Entry 5LKI (electron microscopy, 3.46 A resolution); this record covers chains A and B of the 5 polymer chains in the assembly.

Chain A (and B):
Molecule: TcdA1
From: Photorhabdus luminescens
Notes: chain B of this document is another copy of the same molecule, construct and numbering; everything in this record applies to it too
UniProtKB: Q9RN43 (Q9RN43_PHOLU); residues 1-2516 here = UniProt positions 1-2516
Amino-acid sequence (2516 residues; row label = number of the first residue in the row):
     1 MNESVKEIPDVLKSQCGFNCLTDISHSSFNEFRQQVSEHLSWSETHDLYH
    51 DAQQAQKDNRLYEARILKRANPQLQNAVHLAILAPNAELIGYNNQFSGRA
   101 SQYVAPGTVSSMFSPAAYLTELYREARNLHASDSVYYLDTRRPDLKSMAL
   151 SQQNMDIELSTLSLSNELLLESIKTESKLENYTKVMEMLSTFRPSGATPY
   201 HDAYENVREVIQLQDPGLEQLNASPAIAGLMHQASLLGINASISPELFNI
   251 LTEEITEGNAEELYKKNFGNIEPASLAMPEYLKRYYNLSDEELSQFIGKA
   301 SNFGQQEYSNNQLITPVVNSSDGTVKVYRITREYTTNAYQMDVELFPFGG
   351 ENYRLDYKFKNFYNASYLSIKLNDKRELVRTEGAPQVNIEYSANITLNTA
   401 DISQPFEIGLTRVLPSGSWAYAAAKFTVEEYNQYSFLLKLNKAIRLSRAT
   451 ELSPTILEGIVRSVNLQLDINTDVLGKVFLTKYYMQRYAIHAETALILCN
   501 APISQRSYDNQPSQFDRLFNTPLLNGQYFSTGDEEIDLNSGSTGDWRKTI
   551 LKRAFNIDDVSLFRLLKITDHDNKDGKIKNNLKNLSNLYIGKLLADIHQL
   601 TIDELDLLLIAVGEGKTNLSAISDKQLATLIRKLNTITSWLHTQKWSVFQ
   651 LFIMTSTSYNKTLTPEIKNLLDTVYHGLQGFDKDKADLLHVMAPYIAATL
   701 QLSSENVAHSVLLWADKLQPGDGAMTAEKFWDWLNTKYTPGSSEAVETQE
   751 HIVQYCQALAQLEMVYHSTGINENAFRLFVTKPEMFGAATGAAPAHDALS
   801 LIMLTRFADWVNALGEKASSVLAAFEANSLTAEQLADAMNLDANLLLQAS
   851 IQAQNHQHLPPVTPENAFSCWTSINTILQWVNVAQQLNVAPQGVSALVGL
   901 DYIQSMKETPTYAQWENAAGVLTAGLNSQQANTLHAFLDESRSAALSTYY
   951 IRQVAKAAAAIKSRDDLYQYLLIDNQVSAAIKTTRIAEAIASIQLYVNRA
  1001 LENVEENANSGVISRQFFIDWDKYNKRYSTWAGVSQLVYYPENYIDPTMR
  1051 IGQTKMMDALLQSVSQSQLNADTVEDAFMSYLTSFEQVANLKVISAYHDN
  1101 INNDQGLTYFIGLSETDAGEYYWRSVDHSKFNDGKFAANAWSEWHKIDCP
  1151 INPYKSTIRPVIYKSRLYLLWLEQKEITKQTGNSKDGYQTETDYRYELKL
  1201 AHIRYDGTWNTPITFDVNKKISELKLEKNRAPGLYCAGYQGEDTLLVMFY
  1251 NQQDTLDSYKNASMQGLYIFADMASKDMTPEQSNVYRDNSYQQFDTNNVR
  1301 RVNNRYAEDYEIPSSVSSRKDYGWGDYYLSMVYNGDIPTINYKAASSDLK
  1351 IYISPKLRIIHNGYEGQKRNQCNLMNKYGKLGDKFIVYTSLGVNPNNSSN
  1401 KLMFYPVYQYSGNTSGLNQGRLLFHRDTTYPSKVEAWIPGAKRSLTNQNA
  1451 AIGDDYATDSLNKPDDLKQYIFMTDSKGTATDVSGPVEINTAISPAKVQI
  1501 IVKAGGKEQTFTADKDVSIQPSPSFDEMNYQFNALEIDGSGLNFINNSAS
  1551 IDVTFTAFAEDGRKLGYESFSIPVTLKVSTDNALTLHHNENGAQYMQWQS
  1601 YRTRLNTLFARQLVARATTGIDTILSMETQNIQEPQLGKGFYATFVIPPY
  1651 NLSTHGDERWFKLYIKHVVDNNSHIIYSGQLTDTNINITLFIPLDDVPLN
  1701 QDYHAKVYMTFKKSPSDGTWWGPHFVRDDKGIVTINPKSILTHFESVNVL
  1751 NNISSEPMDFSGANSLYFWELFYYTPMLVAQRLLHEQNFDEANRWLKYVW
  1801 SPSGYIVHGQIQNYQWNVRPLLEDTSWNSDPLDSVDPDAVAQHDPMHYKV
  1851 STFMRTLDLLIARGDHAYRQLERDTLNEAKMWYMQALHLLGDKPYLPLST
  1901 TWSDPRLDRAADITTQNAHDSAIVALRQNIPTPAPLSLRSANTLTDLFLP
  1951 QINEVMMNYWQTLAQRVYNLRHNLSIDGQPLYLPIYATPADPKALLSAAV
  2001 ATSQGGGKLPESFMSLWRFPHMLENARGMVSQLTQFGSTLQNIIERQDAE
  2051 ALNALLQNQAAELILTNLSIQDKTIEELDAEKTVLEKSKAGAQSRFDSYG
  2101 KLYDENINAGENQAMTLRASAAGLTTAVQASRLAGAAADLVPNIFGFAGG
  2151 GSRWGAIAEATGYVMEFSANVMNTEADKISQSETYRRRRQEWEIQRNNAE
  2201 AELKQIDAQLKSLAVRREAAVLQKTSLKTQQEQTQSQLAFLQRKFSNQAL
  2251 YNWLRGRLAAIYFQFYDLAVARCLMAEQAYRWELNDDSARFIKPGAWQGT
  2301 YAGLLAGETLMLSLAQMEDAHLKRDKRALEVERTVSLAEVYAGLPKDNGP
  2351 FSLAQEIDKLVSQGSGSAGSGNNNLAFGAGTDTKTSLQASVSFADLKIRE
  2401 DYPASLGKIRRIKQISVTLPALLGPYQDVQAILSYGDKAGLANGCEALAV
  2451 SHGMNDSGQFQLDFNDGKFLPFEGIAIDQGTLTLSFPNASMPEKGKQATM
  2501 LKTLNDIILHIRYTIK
Unresolved in the structure: 1-89, 217-889, 1178-1192, 1306-1579, 1697-1701, 1914-1946

Interface between chain A and chain B:
Residue-residue contacts (223; chain A residue first):
  Pro115(A) - Tyr1986(B)  hydrophobic
  Met155(A) - Tyr1986(B)  hydrogen bond (backbone-side chain)
  Glu158(A) - Ile1985(B)
  Gln929(A) - Ser2367(B)
  Asp966(A) - His1888(B)
  Tyr968(A) - Lys1880(B)
  Tyr968(A) - Met1884(B)  hydrophobic
  Gln969(A) - Met1884(B)
  Asp974(A) - Lys1880(B)  salt bridge
  Asp974(A) - Arg1971(B)  salt bridge
  Gln976(A) - Arg1971(B)  hydrogen bond
  Val977(A) - Arg1971(B)
  Ser978(A) - Arg1971(B)  hydrogen bond (backbone-backbone)
  Ser978(A) - His1972(B)
  Ile981(A) - Arg1971(B)
  Ile981(A) - Asn1973(B)
  Thr984(A) - Ile1985(B)
  Thr984(A) - Tyr1986(B)
  Ile986(A) - Tyr1986(B)
  Ala987(A) - Ile1985(B)  hydrophobic
  Ala987(A) - Tyr1986(B)  hydrogen bond (backbone-side chain)
  Ala991(A) - Asn1877(B)
  Gln994(A) - Asp1874(B)
  Leu995(A) - Met1881(B)  hydrophobic
  Asn998(A) - Met1881(B)
  Arg999(A) - Met1881(B)
  Glu1002(A) - Arg1863(B)
  Glu1002(A) - Met1881(B)
  Glu1002(A) - Trp1882(B)  hydrogen bond
  Glu1002(A) - Gln1885(B)  hydrogen bond
  Val1004(A) - Gln1885(B)
  Tyr1024(A) - Ala1999(B)
  Lys1026(A) - Glu1878(B)  salt bridge
  Arg1027(A) - Gln1870(B)
  Arg1027(A) - Glu1872(B)  salt bridge
  Arg1027(A) - Asp1874(B)
  Arg1027(A) - Thr1875(B)
  Tyr1028(A) - Asp1874(B)  hydrogen bond (backbone-side chain)
  Tyr1028(A) - Ala1987(B)
  Ser1029(A) - Glu1872(B)  hydrogen bond
  Ser1029(A) - Thr1988(B)
  Ser1029(A) - Pro1989(B)
  Ser1029(A) - Ala1990(B)  hydrogen bond (backbone-backbone)
  Thr1030(A) - Leu1995(B)
  Ala1032(A) - Pro1989(B)  hydrophobic
  Gly1033(A) - Pro1989(B)
  Gly1033(A) - Ala1990(B)
  Gly1033(A) - Leu1995(B)
  Val1034(A) - Leu1995(B)
  Leu1037(A) - Pro1992(B)
  Leu1037(A) - Leu1996(B)  hydrophobic
  Tyr1044(A) - Pro1992(B)
  Met1049(A) - Leu1996(B)  hydrophobic
  Arg1050(A) - Val2000(B)
  Lys1164(A) - Asp1622(B)
  Arg1166(A) - Ala1071(B)
  Arg1166(A) - Glu1075(B)  salt bridge
  Arg1204(A) - Asp1072(B)  hydrogen bond (side chain-backbone)
  Arg1204(A) - Thr1073(B)
  Arg1204(A) - Glu1075(B)  salt bridge
  Arg1204(A) - Asp1076(B)  salt bridge
  Tyr1205(A) - Gln1068(B)
  Tyr1205(A) - Asn1070(B)
  Tyr1205(A) - Asp1072(B)  hydrogen bond (backbone-side chain)
  Tyr1205(A) - Thr1073(B)
  Asp1206(A) - Gly2299(B)
  Asn1210(A) - Glu1075(B)  hydrogen bond
  Glu1242(A) - Ile1806(B)
  Thr1244(A) - His1808(B)
  Thr1244(A) - Gly1809(B)
  Tyr1268(A) - His1808(B)
  Ile1269(A) - His1808(B)
  Phe1270(A) - His1808(B)  hydrogen bond (backbone-side chain)
  Phe1270(A) - Gly1809(B)
  Ala1271(A) - His1808(B)
  Asp1272(A) - Asp1622(B)
  Asp1272(A) - Thr1623(B)  hydrogen bond (side chain-backbone)
  Asp1272(A) - Ile1624(B)
  Asp1272(A) - Ser1626(B)  hydrogen bond
  Met1273(A) - Thr1623(B)
  Ala1274(A) - His1808(B)
  His1785(A) - Lys2323(B)
  His1785(A) - Arg2324(B)
  Pro1837(A) - Leu1996(B)  hydrophobic
  Asp1977(A) - Ser2405(B)
  Phe2013(A) - Lys2323(B)
  Leu2016(A) - Arg2327(B)
  Trp2017(A) - Leu2322(B)
  Asn2025(A) - Glu2318(B)  hydrogen bond
  Gln2032(A) - Met2311(B)
  Phe2036(A) - Glu2308(B)
  Thr2039(A) - Glu2308(B)
  Ile2043(A) - Gln2041(B)
  Arg2046(A) - Glu2045(B)  salt bridge
  Ala2158(A) - Ser2131(B)
  Gly2162(A) - Ser2131(B)
  Met2165(A) - Gly2123(B)
  Met2165(A) - Leu2124(B)  hydrophobic
  Met2165(A) - Thr2125(B)
  Met2165(A) - Ala2127(B)  hydrophobic
  Met2165(A) - Val2128(B)  hydrophobic
  Glu2166(A) - Leu2124(B)
  Glu2166(A) - Val2128(B)
  Glu2166(A) - Arg2132(B)  salt bridge
  Ser2168(A) - Leu2124(B)
  Ala2169(A) - Leu2124(B)  hydrophobic
  Met2172(A) - Leu2117(B)
  Met2172(A) - Ser2120(B)  hydrogen bond
  Met2172(A) - Ala2121(B)
  Asn2173(A) - Leu2117(B)
  Glu2175(A) - Leu2117(B)
  Ala2176(A) - Ala2114(B)
  Ala2176(A) - Leu2117(B)  hydrophobic
  Ile2179(A) - Gly2110(B)
  Ile2179(A) - Gln2113(B)
  Ile2179(A) - Ala2114(B)  hydrophobic
  Ser2180(A) - Ala2114(B)
  Glu2183(A) - Asn2108(B)
  Glu2183(A) - Gly2110(B)
  Glu2183(A) - Glu2111(B)
  Arg2187(A) - Leu2102(B)
  Arg2187(A) - Asn2108(B)  hydrogen bond
  Arg2187(A) - Glu2111(B)  salt bridge
  Arg2187(A) - Arg2188(B)
  Arg2187(A) - Trp2192(B)
  Gln2190(A) - Leu2102(B)
  Ile2194(A) - Ser2098(B)
  Ile2194(A) - Tyr2099(B)
  Asn2198(A) - Arg2095(B)
  Ala2201(A) - Lys2087(B)
  Ala2201(A) - Gly2091(B)
  Leu2203(A) - Lys2087(B)  hydrogen bond (backbone-side chain)
  Lys2204(A) - Lys2087(B)  hydrogen bond (backbone-side chain)
  Gln2205(A) - Lys2087(B)
  Gln2205(A) - Ser2088(B)
  Ala2208(A) - Val2084(B)  hydrophobic
  Gln2209(A) - Val2084(B)
  Ser2212(A) - Ala2080(B)  hydrogen bond (side chain-backbone)
  Ser2212(A) - Glu2081(B)  hydrogen bond (side chain-backbone)
  Ser2212(A) - Val2084(B)
  Val2215(A) - Lys2073(B)
  Val2215(A) - Glu2077(B)
  Arg2216(A) - Glu2077(B)  salt bridge
  Glu2218(A) - Lys2073(B)  salt bridge
  Leu2222(A) - Ile2070(B)
  Leu2222(A) - Lys2073(B)
  Gln2223(A) - Ile2070(B)
  Ser2226(A) - Thr2066(B)  hydrogen bond
  Gln2233(A) - Gln2059(B)  hydrogen bond (side chain-backbone)
  Gln2233(A) - Glu2062(B)
  Gln2233(A) - Leu2063(B)
  Ser2236(A) - Gln2059(B)  hydrogen bond
  Phe2240(A) - Asp2048(B)
  Phe2240(A) - Leu2052(B)  hydrophobic
  Lys2244(A) - Asp2048(B)
  Phe2245(A) - Ile2044(B)  hydrophobic
  Phe2245(A) - Asp2048(B)  hydrogen bond (backbone-side chain)
  Phe2245(A) - Tyr2301(B)  hydrophobic
  Phe2245(A) - Ala2302(B)
  Ser2246(A) - Asp2048(B)  hydrogen bond
  Tyr2251(A) - Gln2041(B)
  Tyr2251(A) - Glu2045(B)  hydrogen bond
  Trp2253(A) - Gln2298(B)
  Trp2253(A) - Tyr2301(B)
  Leu2254(A) - Leu2305(B)  hydrophobic
  Arg2257(A) - Thr2309(B)
  Leu2258(A) - Leu2305(B)  hydrophobic
  Leu2258(A) - Glu2308(B)
  Ile2261(A) - Glu2308(B)
  Ile2261(A) - Thr2309(B)
  Gln2264(A) - Leu2312(B)
  Phe2265(A) - Met2311(B)
  Phe2265(A) - Leu2312(B)  hydrophobic
  Phe2265(A) - Ala2315(B)  hydrophobic
  Leu2268(A) - Leu2312(B)  hydrophobic
  Leu2268(A) - Ala2315(B)  hydrophobic
  Leu2268(A) - Gln2316(B)
  Arg2272(A) - Ala2315(B)
  Arg2272(A) - Glu2318(B)  salt bridge
  Arg2272(A) - Asp2319(B)
  Arg2272(A) - Leu2322(B)
  Met2275(A) - Asp2319(B)
  Met2275(A) - Leu2322(B)  hydrophobic
  Asp2382(A) - Pro2403(B)
  Asp2382(A) - Ala2404(B)  hydrogen bond (side chain-backbone)
  Thr2383(A) - Pro2403(B)
  Tyr2426(A) - Thr2334(B)
  Tyr2426(A) - Pro2420(B)
  Tyr2426(A) - Ile2508(B)  hydrophobic
  Asp2428(A) - Glu2332(B)
  Asp2428(A) - Arg2333(B)
  Asp2428(A) - Thr2334(B)
  Gln2430(A) - Asp2401(B)
  Ala2431(A) - Tyr2402(B)
  Ile2432(A) - Tyr2402(B)  hydrophobic
  Ile2432(A) - Leu2406(B)  hydrophobic
  Ala2447(A) - Leu2329(B)  hydrophobic
  Ala2449(A) - Leu2329(B)  hydrophobic
  Ala2449(A) - Glu2330(B)
  Ala2449(A) - Tyr2402(B)
  Ser2451(A) - Glu2332(B)
  Gly2458(A) - Glu2330(B)
  Gln2459(A) - Arg2327(B)
  Gln2459(A) - Glu2330(B)
  Phe2460(A) - Glu2330(B)
  Phe2460(A) - Val2331(B)
  Phe2460(A) - Lys2413(B)
  Phe2460(A) - Phe2464(B)  hydrophobic
  Phe2460(A) - Arg2512(B)
  Phe2460(A) - Thr2514(B)
  Gln2461(A) - Asp2463(B)  hydrogen bond
  Gln2461(A) - Phe2464(B)  hydrogen bond (side chain-backbone)
  Gln2461(A) - Asn2465(B)
  Lys2468(A) - Arg2327(B)
  Phe2469(A) - Arg2327(B)  hydrogen bond (backbone-side chain)
  Leu2470(A) - Arg2327(B)
  Pro2471(A) - Arg2327(B)
  Pro2487(A) - Tyr2402(B)  hydrophobic
  Pro2487(A) - Pro2403(B)
  Asn2488(A) - Glu2400(B)
  Asn2488(A) - Asp2401(B)
  Lys2496(A) - Glu2400(B)  salt bridge
  Lys2496(A) - Asp2401(B)  salt bridge
Other interface residues (no listed pair), chain A (154 interface residues in all): Asp965, Lys982, Thr983, Ile990, Lys1023, Gln1036, Ile1051, Gln1053, His1202, Lys1276, Gln1979, Met2022, Met2029, Asn2170, Asn2197, Ile2206, Leu2213, Ala2219, Gln2230, Gln2237, Leu2250, Ala2271, Glu2446, Val2450
Other interface residues (no listed pair), chain B (148 interface residues in all): Ser1067, Arg1616, Thr1619, Thr1629, Val1807, Arg1873, Lys1993, Ser1997, Thr2002, Ser2003, Gln2004, Ala2051, Leu2055, Leu2056, Ala2060, Asn2067, Ser2069, Glu2076, Thr2083, Ser2094, Arg2118, Arg2255, Lys2293, Leu2304, Lys2326, Ala2368, Gly2369, Lys2397, Lys2438

In short:
154 residues of chain A face 148 of chain B across their interface, with 32 hydrogen bonds and 15 salt
bridges. Polar pairs include Asp974(A)-Lys1880(B), Asp974(A)-Arg1971(B) and Lys1026(A)-Glu1878(B).
Both chains are TcdA1 (Photorhabdus luminescens). Entry 5LKI (Cryo-EM structure of the Tc toxin TcdA1 in its
pore state) was determined by electron microscopy, deposited together with 5LKH.
